7U5E - chains 2 and A of the 13 polymer chains in the assembly; structure by electron microscopy, 4.03 A resolution (low resolution: residue-level contacts below are approximate; hydrogen-bond / salt-bridge calls are withheld).

== Chain 2 ==
Molecule: Target strand DNA
Sequence (116 nucleotides; numbered -55 to 60; the number before each row is that of its first residue; numbers below 1 keep their minus sign (DC-55 is residue -55)):
   -55 CTGGCTGGCG AACGAGCGCA AGGTGGTGGC CCCATCAGCC ACATCCCGGC ACTCGAAGTC
     5 CCCAACTTGG ATGATTTCTT CCAGTCCTGG TAAGCACCCG AATCATCCTC TTGCGG
Not modelled in the structure: -55 to 4, 38-60

== Chain A ==
Molecule: Cas8/5
From: Aeromonas salmonicida
Sequence (704 residues; numbered 1 to 704; the number before each row is that of its first residue):
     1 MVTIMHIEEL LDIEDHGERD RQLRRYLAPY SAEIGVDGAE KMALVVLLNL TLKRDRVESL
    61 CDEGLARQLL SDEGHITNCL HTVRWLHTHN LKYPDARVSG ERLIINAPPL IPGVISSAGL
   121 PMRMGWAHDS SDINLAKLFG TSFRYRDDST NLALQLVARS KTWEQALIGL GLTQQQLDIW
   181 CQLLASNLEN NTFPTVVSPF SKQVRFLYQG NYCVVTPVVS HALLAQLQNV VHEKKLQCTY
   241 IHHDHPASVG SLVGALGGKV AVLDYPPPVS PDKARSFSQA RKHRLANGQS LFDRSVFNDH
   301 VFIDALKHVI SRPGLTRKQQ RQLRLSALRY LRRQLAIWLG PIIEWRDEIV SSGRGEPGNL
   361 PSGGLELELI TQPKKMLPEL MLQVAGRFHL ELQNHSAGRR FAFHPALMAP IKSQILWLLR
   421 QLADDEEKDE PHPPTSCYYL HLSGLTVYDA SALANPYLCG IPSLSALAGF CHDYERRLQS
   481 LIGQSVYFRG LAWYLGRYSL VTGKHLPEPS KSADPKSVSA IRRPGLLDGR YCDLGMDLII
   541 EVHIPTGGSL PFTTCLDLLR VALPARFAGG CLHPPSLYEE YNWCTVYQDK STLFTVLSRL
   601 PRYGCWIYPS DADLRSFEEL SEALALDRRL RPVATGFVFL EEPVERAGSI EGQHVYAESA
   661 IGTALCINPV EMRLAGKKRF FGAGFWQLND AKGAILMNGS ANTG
Not modelled in the structure: 1-19, 270-438, 690-704

== How chain 2 and chain A interact ==
Pairs across the interface - 12 pairs, chain 2 then chain A:
  DT32(2) - Arg522(A)
  DT32(2) - Arg523(A)
  DG33(2) - His245(A)
  DG33(2) - Arg522(A)
  DG33(2) - Arg523(A)
  DG33(2) - Pro524(A)
  DG33(2) - Gly525(A)
  DG34(2) - Arg97(A)
  DG34(2) - Lys511(A)
  DT35(2) - Asp129(A)
  DA36(2) - His128(A)
  DA36(2) - Asp129(A)
Also at the interface, not in a pair above, chain A (12 interface residues in all): Lys92, Ser130, Leu526

== Summary ==
5 residues of chain 2 face 12 of chain A across their interface.
Here chain 2 is Target strand DNA and chain A is Cas8/5 (Aeromonas salmonicida). Entry 7U5E (I-F3b
Cascade-TniQ partial R-loop complex) was determined by electron microscopy together with 7U5D from the same
study.
